PDB entry 8A93 | electron microscopy, 3.05 A resolution | chains C and D of the 7 polymer chains in the assembly

# Chain C (and D)
Protein: Recombination protein RecR
From: Thermus thermophilus HB8
Notes: chain D of this document is another copy of the same molecule, construct and numbering; everything in this record applies to it too
UniProtKB: Q5SHY0 (RECR_THET8); residues 1-194 here = UniProt positions 1-194
Sequence (195 residues; each row starts with the number of its first residue; numbering starts at 0):
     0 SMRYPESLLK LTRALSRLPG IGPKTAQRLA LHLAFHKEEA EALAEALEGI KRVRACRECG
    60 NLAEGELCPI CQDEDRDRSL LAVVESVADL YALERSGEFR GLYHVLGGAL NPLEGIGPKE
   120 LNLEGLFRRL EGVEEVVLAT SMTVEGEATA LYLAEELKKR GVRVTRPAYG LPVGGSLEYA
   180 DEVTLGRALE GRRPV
Disordered / not traced: 0-36, 50-194 (chain D: 0-3, 48-194)
Differences from the reference sequence: expression tag (0)
Curated features (UniProtKB/Swiss-Prot):
  - zinc finger: Cys55 to Cys70 (C4-type)

# Interface between chain C and chain D
Residue-residue contacts (5; chain C residue first):
  Glu38(C) - Arg16(D)
  Leu42(C) - Leu10(D)  hydrophobic
  Ala45(C) - Lys9(D)
  Leu46(C) - Leu10(D)  hydrophobic
  Leu46(C) - Ala43(D)  hydrophobic
Also at the interface, not in a pair above, chain C (5 interface residues in all): Ile49
Also at the interface, not in a pair above, chain D (9 interface residues in all): Ala13, Leu14, Leu32, Ala33, Lys36

# Summary
Chain C and chain D form an interface of 5 and 9 residues respectively.
Both chains are Recombination protein RecR (Thermus thermophilus HB8). Entry 8A93 (Complex of RecF-RecR-DNA
from Thermus thermophilus) was determined by electron microscopy, deposited together with 8A8J, 8AB0 and 8BPR.
